PDB entry 8GE0 | X-ray diffraction, 2.40 A resolution | chain A

== Chain A ==
Protein: Histone H3.1, Protein Jade-1
From: Homo sapiens
Reference sequence: chimeric construct of P68431, Q6IE81: residues 1-13 from P68431 (H31_HUMAN) positions 2-14 (UniProt number = residue number + 1); residues 18-190 from Q6IE81 positions 201-373 (UniProt number = residue number + 183)
Amino-acid sequence (190 residues; each row starts with the number of its first residue):
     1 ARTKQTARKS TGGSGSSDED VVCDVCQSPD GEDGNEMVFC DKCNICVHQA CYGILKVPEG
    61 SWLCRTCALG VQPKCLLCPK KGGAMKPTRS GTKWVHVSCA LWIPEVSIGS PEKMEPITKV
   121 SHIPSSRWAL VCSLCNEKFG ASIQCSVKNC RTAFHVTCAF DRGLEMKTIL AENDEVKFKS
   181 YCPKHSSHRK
Not modelled in the structure: 189-190
Differences from the reference sequence: linker (14-17)
Metal / ion sites: Zn2+ site 1: C23, C26, H48, C51; Zn2+ site 2: C40, C43, C64, C67; Zn2+ site 3: C75, C78, H96, C99; Zn2+ site 4: C132, C135, H155, C158; Zn2+ site 5: C145, C150, C182, H185
UniProt features mapped onto this chain:
  - modified residue: R2 (Asymmetric dimethylarginine), T3 (Phosphothreonine), K4 (Allysine), Q5 (5-glutamyl dopamine), T6 (Phosphothreonine), R8 (Citrulline), K9 (N6,N6,N6-trimethyllysine), S10 (ADP-ribosylserine), T11 (Phosphothreonine)

== In short ==
C23, C26, H48 and C51 form the Zn2+ site 1. C40, C43, C64 and C67 coordinate Zn2+ site 2.
Chain A is Histone H3.1, Protein Jade-1 (Homo sapiens); the structure, Crystal structure of JADE1 PZP domain
in complex with Histone H3, was determined by X-ray diffraction (same publication as 8GDX).
